6YWE - chains A and L of the 84 polymer chains in the assembly; structure by electron microscopy, 2.99 A resolution.

[Chain A]
Molecule: 23S rRNA
Source organism: Neurospora crassa
Sequence (3464 nucleotides; each row starts with the number of its first residue; note: 28 numbers in that range are skipped by the numbering (no residue carries them; nothing is unmodelled there); a row labelled like 1655A-1655Z holds insertion residues (1655A, then the next letters in order)):
     1 AAAUGUAAUG GAUAUAAAGC UUAUGUUUAU AUAUAUAGAC AUAUAUAAGU AUAUAAAGAG
    61 ACUACUACCA AUAGCUACAC UAUGUAUUAA GGAGAGUAUA ACUUAAUUUA UGUUUAUGAU
   121 UUUAUCAUAC CCCUAAAAAU GACACCGAGG AGCAAGGGUC GGGUUAGCAU CCUGGUUCGU
   181 ACACCUUGGU GACCUAGGCU AGUACCAGGU CCCCCUCUAA GGGACUUGUC CCCCUCUAAG
   241 GGACUUGCGU CGGUCCUAUC CUAGGCCGAA UAGGUGAAUA AAUACUUACG GACGGCCUUG
   301 GUCUGUCCUA GAGGUUAUCA ACAUAUGAAC UCUUAGAGAA AUUACUUAAU AAACGAAGUG
   361 AAUUGAAAUA UCUUAUUAAC UUCAGGAAAA GAAAUCAAAC GAGAUUCUAU GAUUAGUGUG
   421 AACGAAAAUA GAGCAGCCUA UUAAAAUAAG UAAAAUGGCU UUAAAGCUGU UUGAAUAUUG
   481 UGGGGAACCU UCCUCAAAGG CUAAAUAUAA UACAUGAGUU ACAGAGAAAA GUACCGUGAG
   541 GGAAAGCUUU GAAAUAGUAG UUUUAUAAGC AGCUCAAGCA AUAAGAAAGC GAGAGCGUAC
   601 CUUUUGCAUA AUGGGUCACC AAGUUAAUUU UAGAUGCGAG CGAAUUUAUU UAUGUUUUUA
   661 CUGAUUAAAC AAUAUAAUGA AUCAUAAUUA UUUUUGUAAC GAGUAUUAGU AUUAAAUCUU
   721 AAUUUAAUAU UAGUAUAAGU UUUCAGUAUG GCGGCUACAU AGCAUAAUCU AUGCAGCCAG
   781 CCAAUAAUUG GAUUUCCAAU CCAAUUUCGG UAAUAAAUAG AUGUGCAUAG UUAAACCGAU
   841 CAUUAAAAUA AUGAAUAGUG UCUAAAGUUA GACCCGAAGC CUGGUGAUCU UACUAUAGUC
   901 AGGACUAUAA AGGUCCGAAC GGGUUAUCGU UGCAAAGAUA UCCGAAGAAC UAUGGUAAGC
   961 GAGUGAAAGA CAACACUGAC UAGGAUAGCU GGUUUUCUGC GAAACCUAUA AUAGUAGGCA
  1021 AUUUAAGUAA CAUCUUAGUA GGUACAGAAC UUAAUCUCAG ACAAGAUGUA GAUUUUCAUA
  1081 CCUAUGUUUA GGUAUGAAAU GCAUUUUUUU UUGUAUACAU CGGGGGAUCG UGAAGAUUUU
  1141 AUCGGUGAGU AUGUAGACUC GGAAUGACAA AGAUGAAUCU UGAAUAAUCA GACAUAGAAU
  1201 GAUAAGGUUG UAUGUCAAAA GGGAAACAGC CCAGAACAAG AGUUAAGGUU CCAAAAUUAU
  1261 UAUUAAGUGA AAUAAAGAAA GUUUUUAUAU AAGUCGACAA GAAGAUGGGC UUGGAAGCAG
  1321 CCAUAAUUUA AAGAUCUCGU AACAGAGCAC UUGUUAAAUC UUAAAAGCAU CGAAAAUUUA
  1381 ACGGAUCUAA AUAAUAUACC GAAACCUUGU CCAUAUGUAA CAUUAGUAAU AAUAUGCUAU
  1441 UAAUGUUAUU UGAUGGGGUA GCAGAACGUU GAGUGAAUCU UAGAUUUUUU UUUUAUAACU
  1501 AAAUAUAGAU GAUAACUCAA GUGAGAAUGG UGACAUGAGU AACAAAAAAG AGUUUAAGGU
  1561 ACCUAAAAGG UAUCUUAGAG UCUCGCCUAA AGCUUAUGGC UACGUCAAGU AACGGCCUCU
  1621 AAGUUUAUAA UCUGAAGAUU AUGACGAUGA GAAAA
1655A-1655Z UAACGCGCAGAAGUGCGCUGCUUUGA
1656A-1656B UA
  1676 CUU
  1687 AUGGUACCAA CAUUUAAAAG UGAAAAUUGU GCAGGAAGGA UCAGUAUCCU UUCAUUCUUA
  1747 UGUGGGGGAG UGGACAAAAC UGAACAGAGU GUAUCUGAAC ACAGAUGAGU CCACACCCCC
  1807 CCCCAUGUAA UGAAUGAAUG ACAAACCGUA CCUAGAAUCU GAAACAAGUA AGCUAGUAGA
  1867 GAAUACGAAG GCGUGAAUGA GAUAACAAUC AUAAAGGAAC UCGGCAAACU AACUACCGUA
  1927 ACUUAGGGAU AAGGAGAGCU CAUUAGUCUC GAUUAAUACG AGUAAAAAGG AAGAAGCAUG
  1987 GAAUAUUGUU GUACGACUGU UUAAUUAAAA CAAAGCACUU UGCAAAAAGA CGAUAAGUCU
  2047 AAGUAUUGAG UGUGAUUUCU GCCCGAUGCC GGCUGGUUAA CGAAUUUUCU AAAUUGAAAA
  2107 AAAAUUUGGU UUCAGAGGAA CCCCCGGUUA AUGGCGGCCU UAGCGUGAGG GUCCUAAGGU
  2167 AGCGAAAUGC CUUGGCCGUU AAAUGCGGUC UUGCAUGAAU GAUGUAACGA UACAACAGCU
  2227 GUCUCUAUGA UUGACUCAGU GAAAUUGGAA UAACUGUGCA GAUACAGUUU ACCUCUAGUU
  2287 AGACGAGAAG ACCCUAUGCA GCUUUACUGU UACUAAUUAU UGAAUACGAU UCUGAAAAUU
  2347 UCCAGUGUAA AAGGUAAUCG AUAAGAUAUA AUUGAAACAC CUUUAUUUUU CUAUCGUAUU
  2407 AUUAAACCUU AAAUUAAGGA ACAAUUGUUA GAAGACAGUU UAUGCGGGGC ACAGGCCCCA
  2467 UAAAGAGUAA AUGGGUGUGU CUAAAAUUUA UAAAUUUAUG UUUGCAAUUU UUUAUAGUGA
  2527 UUAUAUAUCA AAUCAUCUUU AUGCUAUUCA UAGAGUGUAU UUAUUAUAUU CCUUGGGUAC
  2587 AGUAUAAAAA UUAUAUAUGU AUUAAUUUAC AUAUAUUUUU UCUAAGAAAU UAGGUAAGAU
  2647 UUUGUUUAUA GAGAAAUUAG AUGUAAAAAA AAAAUCUUAU GAGGGCGGUA UUUAAUAAUC
  2707 CGCUUCUAAU AUUUUUUUGU AGUUAUUAUU AUAAAUUUAA UAAUAAUCAU GUUUAUUACU
  2767 UAAAAAGCUU AAUGGCUUAA UCUUGCCUUA CUGUUUGAUU AACAACAAAU CUUACAGUCG
  2827 CGUAAGCGGG GCAUAGGAUC ACAAGAUACA AAAAGGAAAG AUCUUGGAUU UUUGGAAAAG
  2887 CUACGCUAGG GAUAACAGGC UAAUUUGCGC AAGAGUGUAC AAAAUGAGUG CGCGGUUUGG
  2947 CACCUCGAUG UCGGCUUGAC UAAUCCUCAU GGAUGCAGAA ACUAUGUAGG GUACGACUGU
  3007 UCGUCGAUUA AAAAGUUACA UGAGCUGGGU UAAAUACGUC GUGAGACAGU AUGGUUUCUA
  3067 UCUUCUAGAG GGAAUUAGAA UAUAAUAAGG AUUAACCUUU GUACGAAAGG AACAUGGGGU
  3127 ACUAUUGUUA UACCUAGUUG UAUAACAGUU UUAUUAACCU CUGGUUUACC UGUUGUUUAU
  3187 GUGCCUUAUA UUAAUUUCAU GUGUGAUGCU CCGCAAGGAU AUUACAGGGA UGUUACCGUC
  3247 ACUUGAGUAA AUACAAUAGC AUAAGCAUGG CAGGAAAGCU AAGUUAGUCA AAAAUAAGUG
  3307 CUGAAAGCAU AUAGGCACGA AAUUUACCUU AAGAUAUUUC UUAAAUAUAC GUAAGAAAAU
  3367 AUUACGUUAA UAGGCUUAGU UUGUAAUAAU CUAGAGAUUU UAAGGAACUA AGUACUAAUU
  3427 UUAUAAAAAA CUGAAUGAUU AAUAUAUCUU ACAUUUUC
Not modelled in the structure: 1-4, 35-40, 121-309, 646-817, 1084-1089, 1433-1437, 1655A-1655Z, 1656A-1656B, 1687, 1728-1828, 1959-1963, 2493-2504, 2525-2528, 2561-2576, 2695-2703, 2738-2743, 2952-2957, 3135-3148, 3194-3231, 3460-3464
Metal / ion sites: K+ site 1 near A105 (its only coordinating residue here); K+ site 2: A312 (shared with 1 residue of chain Q); Mg2+ site 1 near A328 (its only coordinating residue here); Mg2+ site 2 near A335 (its only coordinating residue here); Mg2+ site 3: A335, G336; K+ site 3: A367, U369; Mg2+ site 4 near G411 (its only coordinating residue here); K+ site 4 near A415 (its only coordinating residue here); Mg2+ site 5: A453, G466; Mg2+ site 6 near A453 (its only coordinating residue here); Mg2+ site 7 near A465 (its only coordinating residue here); Mg2+ site 8: A486, A2859; 102 more Mg2+ sites not listed; 34 more K+ sites not listed
Ligand contacts:
  - NAD (nicotinamide-adenine-dinucleotide): A2755, G2757, U2759, U2760
  - spermine (SPM): U1249, U1250, C1251, A1270, A1271, C1382, G1383, G1384, U1392
From the paper describing this entry:
  - binding site for tRNA P/E state: C2348, A2381, G2873, A2874

[Chain L]
Protein: uL17m
Source organism: Neurospora crassa
UniProtKB: A0A0B0ECK1 (A0A0B0ECK1_NEUCS); residues 1-193 here = UniProt positions 1-193
Chain sequence (193 residues; numbered 1 to 193; the number before each row is that of its first residue):
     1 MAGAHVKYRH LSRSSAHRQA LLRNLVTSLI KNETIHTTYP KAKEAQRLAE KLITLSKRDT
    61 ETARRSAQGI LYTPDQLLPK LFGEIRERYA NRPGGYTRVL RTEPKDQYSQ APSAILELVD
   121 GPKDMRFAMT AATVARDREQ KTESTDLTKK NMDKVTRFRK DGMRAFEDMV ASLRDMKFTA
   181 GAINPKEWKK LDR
Not modelled in the structure: 1

[Chain A / chain L interface]
Residue-residue contacts - 139 pairs, chain A then chain L:
  A1548(A) - His17(L)  stacking on the base
  A1548(A) - Ala20(L)  base contact
  A1549(A) - Arg13(L)  hydrogen bond to the sugar
  A1549(A) - His17(L)  hydrogen bond to the sugar
  G1550(A) - Leu21(L)  sugar contact
  G1550(A) - Leu25(L)  sugar contact
  G1550(A) - Lys41(L)  salt bridge to the phosphate
  A1551(A) - Ser28(L)  sugar contact
  A1551(A) - Asn32(L)  sugar contact
  A1551(A) - Ile35(L)  phosphate contact
  A1551(A) - His36(L)  phosphate contact
  A1551(A) - Thr37(L)  hydrogen bond to the phosphate
  A1551(A) - Lys105(L)  salt bridge to the phosphate
  G1552(A) - Ile35(L)  phosphate contact
  G1552(A) - His36(L)  hydrogen bond to the phosphate
  G1552(A) - Lys105(L)  salt bridge to the phosphate
  C1562(A) - Ala180(L)  hydrogen bond to the sugar
  C1562(A) - Gly181(L)  phosphate contact
  C1563(A) - Ala180(L)  sugar contact
  C1563(A) - Gly181(L)  phosphate contact
  C1574(A) - Gln107(L)  phosphate contact
  U1575(A) - Gln107(L)  phosphate contact
  C1582(A) - Lys31(L)  sugar contact
  U1583(A) - Asn24(L)  hydrogen bond to the sugar
  U1583(A) - Tyr72(L)  sugar contact
  U1583(A) - Thr73(L)  sugar contact
  C1584(A) - Ala20(L)  sugar contact
  C1584(A) - Asn24(L)  sugar contact
  C1584(A) - Tyr72(L)  sugar contact
  A1882(A) - Asp106(L)  hydrogen bond to the base
  A1882(A) - Tyr108(L)  stacking on the base
  U1884(A) - Tyr108(L)  hydrogen bond to the base
  G1885(A) - Ser109(L)  sugar contact
  A1886(A) - Thr38(L)  phosphate contact
  A1886(A) - Ala111(L)  sugar contact
  G1887(A) - Ser12(L)  base contact
  G1887(A) - Thr38(L)  hydrogen bond to the phosphate
  G1887(A) - Pro40(L)  sugar contact
  G1887(A) - Lys41(L)  phosphate contact
  A1888(A) - Arg9(L)  salt bridge to the phosphate
  A1888(A) - Ser12(L)  base contact
  U1889(A) - Val6(L)  phosphate contact
  U1889(A) - Ser12(L)  hydrogen bond to the base
  A1890(A) - Ala2(L)  hydrogen bond to the phosphate
  A1891(A) - Ala2(L)  hydrogen bond to the phosphate
  U2234(A) - Ala2(L)  phosphate contact
  U2234(A) - Gly3(L)  phosphate contact
  G2235(A) - Gly3(L)  phosphate contact
  G2235(A) - Ala4(L)  hydrogen bond to the phosphate
  A2236(A) - His10(L)  salt bridge to the phosphate
  U2237(A) - His10(L)  salt bridge to the phosphate
  U2237(A) - Arg13(L)  phosphate contact
  U2237(A) - Arg18(L)  salt bridge to the phosphate
  U2238(A) - Ser12(L)  phosphate contact
  U2238(A) - Arg13(L)  phosphate contact
  A2244(A) - Tyr108(L)  hydrogen bond to the sugar
  A2244(A) - Ser109(L)  sugar contact
  A2244(A) - Gln110(L)  sugar contact
  G2245(A) - Tyr108(L)  base contact
  U3173(A) - Lys7(L)  salt bridge to the phosphate
  U3173(A) - Ser15(L)  hydrogen bond to the phosphate
  A3174(A) - Tyr8(L)  stacking on the base
  A3174(A) - Arg9(L)  hydrogen bond to the base
  A3174(A) - Ser15(L)  hydrogen bond to the phosphate
  A3174(A) - Arg18(L)  salt bridge to the phosphate
  A3174(A) - Gln19(L)  sugar contact
  A3174(A) - Leu22(L)  base contact
  A3174(A) - Glu44(L)  hydrogen bond to the base
  A3174(A) - Arg47(L)  hydrogen bond to the base
  A3185(A) - Asp75(L)  hydrogen bond to the sugar
  U3186(A) - Asp75(L)  sugar contact
  U3268(A) - Arg65(L)  phosphate contact
  U3268(A) - Gln68(L)  hydrogen bond to the sugar
  A3269(A) - Arg65(L)  sugar contact
  A3269(A) - Gln68(L)  hydrogen bond to the sugar
  A3269(A) - Gly69(L)  sugar contact
  A3270(A) - Arg23(L)  hydrogen bond to the phosphate
  A3270(A) - Gly69(L)  sugar contact
  C3272(A) - Ala16(L)  phosphate contact
  G3284(A) - Ala4(L)  sugar contact
  G3284(A) - His5(L)  sugar contact
  C3285(A) - Ala2(L)  sugar contact
  C3285(A) - Gly3(L)  sugar contact
  C3285(A) - Ala4(L)  sugar contact
  G3357(A) - Arg101(L)  salt bridge to the phosphate
  U3358(A) - Tyr39(L)  hydrogen bond to the phosphate
  U3358(A) - Arg101(L)  salt bridge to the phosphate
  A3359(A) - Tyr39(L)  hydrogen bond to the phosphate
  A3363(A) - His5(L)  hydrogen bond to the base
  U3373(A) - Lys150(L)  hydrogen bond to the base
  G3379(A) - Arg47(L)  phosphate contact
  G3379(A) - Glu50(L)  hydrogen bond to the sugar
  G3379(A) - Gly95(L)  base contact
  G3380(A) - Arg47(L)  phosphate contact
  G3380(A) - Glu50(L)  sugar contact
  G3380(A) - Lys51(L)  salt bridge to the phosphate
  G3380(A) - Pro93(L)  hydrogen bond to the base
  G3380(A) - Gly94(L)  sugar contact
  G3380(A) - Gly95(L)  hydrogen bond to the sugar
  C3381(A) - Lys51(L)  salt bridge to the phosphate
  C3381(A) - Thr54(L)  hydrogen bond to the phosphate
  C3381(A) - Gly94(L)  sugar contact
  A3391(A) - Thr62(L)  hydrogen bond to the base
  A3392(A) - Glu61(L)  hydrogen bond to the sugar
  A3392(A) - Arg65(L)  sugar contact
  G3410(A) - Thr60(L)  phosphate contact
  G3410(A) - Thr62(L)  hydrogen bond to the sugar
  G3411(A) - Arg58(L)  sugar contact
  G3411(A) - Thr60(L)  hydrogen bond to the phosphate
  A3412(A) - Arg58(L)  salt bridge to the phosphate
  C3421(A) - Arg92(L)  hydrogen bond to the sugar
  C3421(A) - Pro93(L)  sugar contact
  C3421(A) - Gly94(L)  hydrogen bond to the sugar
  C3421(A) - Gly95(L)  hydrogen bond to the sugar
  C3421(A) - Arg157(L)  salt bridge to the phosphate
  C3421(A) - Phe158(L)  sugar contact
  U3422(A) - Arg92(L)  salt bridge to the phosphate
  U3422(A) - Gly95(L)  sugar contact
  U3422(A) - Thr97(L)  hydrogen bond to the sugar
  U3422(A) - Arg98(L)  phosphate contact
  U3422(A) - Lys154(L)  phosphate contact
  A3423(A) - Arg98(L)  salt bridge to the phosphate
  A3423(A) - Arg126(L)  salt bridge to the phosphate
  A3423(A) - Lys154(L)  salt bridge to the phosphate
  A3424(A) - Arg126(L)  salt bridge to the phosphate
  U3425(A) - Arg126(L)  sugar contact
  U3425(A) - Leu147(L)  sugar contact
  U3425(A) - Lys150(L)  base contact
  U3425(A) - Asn151(L)  hydrogen bond to the base
  U3425(A) - Lys154(L)  hydrogen bond to the base
  U3426(A) - Thr145(L)  hydrogen bond to the base
  U3426(A) - Leu147(L)  sugar contact
  U3426(A) - Thr148(L)  hydrogen bond to the base
  U3426(A) - Asn151(L)  hydrogen bond to the base
  U3427(A) - Arg136(L)  base contact
  U3427(A) - Thr145(L)  base contact
  U3427(A) - Pro185(L)  hydrogen bond to the sugar
  U3427(A) - Trp188(L)  phosphate contact
  U3428(A) - Lys189(L)  base contact
Also at the interface, not in a pair above, chain A (62 interface residues in all): G3271, U3382, A3413
Also at the interface, not in a pair above, chain L (84 interface residues in all): Leu11, Ser14, Gln46, Leu55, Tyr96, Val99, Thr133, Asp137

[Overview]
Chain A and chain L form an interface of 62 and 84 residues respectively, with 45 hydrogen bonds, 20 salt
bridges and 3 aromatic stacking contacts. Polar contacts include A1882(A)-Asp106(L), U1884(A)-Tyr108(L) and
U1889(A)-Ser12(L). Chain A binds spermine and NAD. From the paper: a binding site for tRNA P/E state at
C2348(A), A2381(A) and G2873(A) among others.
Chain A is 23S rRNA and chain L is uL17m, both from Neurospora crassa; the structure, The structure of the
mitoribosome from Neurospora crassa in the P/E tRNA bound state, was determined by electron microscopy,
deposited together with 6YW5, 6YWS, 6YWV, 6YWX and 6YWY.
